1TGE - chains A and B of the 3 polymer chains in the assembly; structure by electron microscopy, 12.50 A resolution (very low resolution: no residue pairs are listed; an interface is given only as per-side residue counts).

# Chain A (and B)
Name: envelope glycoprotein
Source organism: Dengue virus 2 Puerto Rico/PR159-S1/1969
Notes: chain B of this document is another copy of the same molecule, construct and numbering; everything in this record applies to it too
UniProt: P27914 (POLG_DEN2T); residues 1-395 here = UniProt positions 1-395
Amino-acid sequence (395 residues; numbered 1 to 395; the number before each row is that of its first residue):
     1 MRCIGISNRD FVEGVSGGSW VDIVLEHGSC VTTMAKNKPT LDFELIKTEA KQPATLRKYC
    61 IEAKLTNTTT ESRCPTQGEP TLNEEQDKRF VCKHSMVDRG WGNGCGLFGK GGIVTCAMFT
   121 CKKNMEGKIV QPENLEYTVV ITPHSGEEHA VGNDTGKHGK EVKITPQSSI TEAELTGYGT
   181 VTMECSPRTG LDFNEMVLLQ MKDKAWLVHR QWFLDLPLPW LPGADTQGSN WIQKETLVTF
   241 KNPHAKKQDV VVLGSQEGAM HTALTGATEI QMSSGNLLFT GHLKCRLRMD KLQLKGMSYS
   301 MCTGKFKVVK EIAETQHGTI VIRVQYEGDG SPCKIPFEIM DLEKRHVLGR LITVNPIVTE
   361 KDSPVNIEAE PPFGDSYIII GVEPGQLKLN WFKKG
Unresolved in the structure: 17-18, 225-227
Construct notes: conflict E71 (Asp in P27914), N390 (Asp in P27914)
Swiss-Prot annotation at these positions:
  - region: D98 to G111 (Fusion peptide)
  - glycosylation (N-linked (GlcNAc...) asparagine): N67, N153

# Chain A / chain B interface
No residue of chain A is in contact with chain B in this assembly.

# Overview
No residue of chain A is in contact with chain B.
Both chains are envelope glycoprotein (Dengue virus 2 Puerto Rico/PR159-S1/1969). Entry 1TGE (The structure of
immature Dengue virus at 12.5 angstrom) was determined by electron microscopy together with 1TG8 and 1THD from
the same study.
